PDB entry 3J6G | electron microscopy, 5.50 A resolution (low resolution: residue-level contacts below are approximate; hydrogen-bond / salt-bridge calls are withheld) | chains A and B of the 18 polymer chains in the assembly

[Chain A]
Name: Tubulin alpha-1A chain
From: Sus scrofa
Reference sequence: P02550 (TBA1A_PIG); residue numbers follow UniProt; this construct covers 1-439
Sequence (439 residues; numbered 1 to 439; the number before each row is that of its first residue):
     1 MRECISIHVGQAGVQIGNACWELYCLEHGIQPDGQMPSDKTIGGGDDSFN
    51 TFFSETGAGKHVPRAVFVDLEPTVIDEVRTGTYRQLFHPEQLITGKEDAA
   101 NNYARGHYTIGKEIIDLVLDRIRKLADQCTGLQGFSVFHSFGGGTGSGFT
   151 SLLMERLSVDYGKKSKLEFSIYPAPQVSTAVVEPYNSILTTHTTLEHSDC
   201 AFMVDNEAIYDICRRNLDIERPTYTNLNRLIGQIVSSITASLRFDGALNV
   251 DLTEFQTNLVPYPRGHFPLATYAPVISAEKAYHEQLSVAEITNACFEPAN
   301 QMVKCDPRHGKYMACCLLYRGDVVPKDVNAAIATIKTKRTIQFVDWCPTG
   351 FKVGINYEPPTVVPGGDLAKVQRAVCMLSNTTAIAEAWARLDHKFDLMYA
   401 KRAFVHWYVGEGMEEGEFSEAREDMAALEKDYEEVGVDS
Unresolved in the structure: 1, 39-48
Differences from the reference sequence: conflict G265 (Ala in P02550)
Ligand contacts: GTP (guanosine-5'-triphosphate): G10, Q11, A12, Q15, A99, N101, S140, G143, G144, T145, G146, I171, P173, T179, E183, N206, Y224, N228, I231
UniProt features mapped onto this chain:
  - active site: E254
  - binding site (GTP): G10, Q11, A12, Q15, E71, A99, S140, G143, G144, T145, G146, T179, E183, N206, Y224, N228, L252
  - binding site (Mg(2+)): E71
  - modified residue: K40 (N6-acetyllysine), Y282 (3'-nitrotyrosine), S439 (Phosphoserine)
  - natural variant: G265 (A265G: this construct carries the variant), T271 to A273 (sequence variant, change not given here)
What the authors report for this chain:
  - catalytic residues: E254 (citing earlier work)

[Chain B]
Name: Tubulin beta chain
From: Sus scrofa
Reference sequence: P02554 (TBB_PIG); the author numbering skips numbers that UniProt does not, so the offset changes along the chain: 1-44 = UniProt 1-44; 47-360 = UniProt 45-358; 369-437 = UniProt 359-427
Sequence (427 residues; numbered 1 to 437; 10 numbers in that range are skipped by the numbering (no residue carries them; nothing is unmodelled there); the number before each row is that of its first residue):
     1 MREIVHIQAGQCGNQIGAKFWEVISDEHGIDPTGSYHGDSDLQL
    47 ERINVYYNEAAGNKYVPRAILVDLEPGTMDSVRSGPFGQIFRPDNFVFGQ
    97 SGAGNNWAKGHYTEGAELVDSVLDVVRKESESCDCLQGFQLTHSLGGGTG
   147 SGMGTLLISKIREEYPDRIMNTFSVVPSPKVSDTVVEPYNATLSVHQLVE
   197 NTDETYCIDNEALYDICFRTLKLTTPTYGDLNHLVSATMSGVTTCLRFPG
   247 QLNADLRKLAVNMVPFPRLHFFMPGFAPLTSRGSQQYRALTVPELTQQMF
   297 DAKNMMAACDPRHGRYLTVAAVFRGRMSMKEVDEQMLNVQNKNSSYFVEW
   347 IPNNVKTAVCDIPP
   369 RGLKMSATFIGNSTAIQELFKRISEQFTAMFRRKAFLHWYTGEGMDEMEF
   419 TEAESNMNDLVSEYQQYQD
Unresolved in the structure: 1
Ligand contacts:
  - GDP (guanosine-5'-diphosphate): G10, Q11, C12, Q15, I16, N101, S140, G142, G143, G144, T145, G146, V171, P173, S174, V177, E183, N206, L209, Y224, N228
  - taxol (TA1): E22, V23, D26, E27, L217, D226, H229, L230, A233, S236, G237, F272, P274, L275, T276, Q281, R369, G370, L371
UniProt features mapped onto this chain:
  - motif: M1 to I4 (MREI motif)
  - binding site (GTP): Q11, E71, S140, G144, T145, G146, N206, N228
  - binding site (Mg(2+)): E71
  - modified residue: S40 (Phosphoserine), K60 (N6-acetyllysine), S174 (Phosphoserine), T287 (Phosphothreonine), T292 (Phosphothreonine), R320 (Omega-N-methylarginine)
  - cross-link (Glycyl lysine isopeptide (Lys-Gly)): K60 (interchain with G-Cter in ubiquitin), K326 (interchain with G-Cter in ubiquitin)
What the authors report for this chain:
  - self-association interface (contacts with another copy of this molecule): Y283
  - conformationally variable residues (loop rearrangement): Y283

[How chain A and chain B interact]
Residue-residue contacts (68):
  Q11(A) - Q247(B)
  Q11(A) - N249(B)
  Q15(A) - Q247(B)
  E71(A) - R2(B)
  E71(A) - K254(B)
  T73(A) - R48(B)
  T73(A) - P245(B)
  D76(A) - E47(B)
  D76(A) - R48(B)
  E77(A) - P245(B)
  R79(A) - E47(B)
  K96(A) - R2(B)
  K96(A) - D130(B)
  E97(A) - C131(B)
  E97(A) - R164(B)
  E97(A) - R253(B)
  D98(A) - R2(B)
  D98(A) - D251(B)
  D98(A) - R253(B)
  D98(A) - K254(B)
  A100(A) - K254(B)
  A100(A) - V257(B)
  N101(A) - N258(B)
  N102(A) - V257(B)
  R105(A) - R253(B)
  Q176(A) - L333(B)
  V177(A) - D329(B)
  S178(A) - M332(B)
  S178(A) - N349(B)
  S178(A) - V351(B)
  T179(A) - L248(B)
  T179(A) - K352(B)
  T179(A) - T353(B)
  A180(A) - N258(B)
  V181(A) - N258(B)
  V181(A) - I347(B)
  V181(A) - N349(B)
  V182(A) - N258(B)
  Y210(A) - M325(B)
  Y210(A) - K326(B)
  Y210(A) - D329(B)
  R214(A) - K326(B)
  R214(A) - E330(B)
  E220(A) - K326(B)
  R221(A) - S324(B)
  R221(A) - E327(B)
  P222(A) - S324(B)
  P222(A) - M325(B)
  P222(A) - K326(B)
  T223(A) - M325(B)
  Y224(A) - Q247(B)
  Y224(A) - L248(B)
  Y224(A) - M325(B)
  K394(A) - P348(B)
  L397(A) - W346(B)
  K401(A) - W346(B)
  A403(A) - P261(B)
  F404(A) - V257(B)
  F404(A) - N258(B)
  F404(A) - V260(B)
  F404(A) - P261(B)
  F404(A) - I347(B)
  H406(A) - V260(B)
  H406(A) - P261(B)
  H406(A) - P263(B)
  W407(A) - A256(B)
  W407(A) - V257(B)
  W407(A) - V260(B)
Also at the interface, not in a pair above, chain A (37 interface residues in all): M398, R402
Also at the interface, not in a pair above, chain B (39 interface residues in all): G246, M259, F262, T314, M323

[Summary]
37 residues of chain A face 39 of chain B across their interface. Ligands of chain A: GTP. Ligands of chain B:
GDP and taxol. UniProt lists active-site residue E254(A), 17 GTP-binding residues and Mg2+-binding residue
E71(A) on chain A; 8 GTP-binding residues on chain B. From the paper: the catalytic residue E254(A);
conformational variability at Y283(B).
Here chain A is Tubulin alpha-1A chain and chain B is Tubulin beta chain, both from Sus scrofa. Entry 3J6G
(Minimized average structure of microtubules stabilized by taxol) was determined by electron microscopy
together with 3J6E and 3J6F from the same study.
